8OJD - chains A and D of the 3 polymer chains in the assembly; structure by electron microscopy, 2.46 A resolution.

[Chain A]
Protein: DNA polymerase catalytic subunit
Source organism: Human alphaherpesvirus 1 strain KOS
Notes: EC 2.7.7.7, 3.1.26.4
Reference sequence: P04293 (DPOL_HHV11); residue numbers follow UniProt; this construct covers 1-1235
Chain sequence (1235 residues; each row starts with the number of its first residue):
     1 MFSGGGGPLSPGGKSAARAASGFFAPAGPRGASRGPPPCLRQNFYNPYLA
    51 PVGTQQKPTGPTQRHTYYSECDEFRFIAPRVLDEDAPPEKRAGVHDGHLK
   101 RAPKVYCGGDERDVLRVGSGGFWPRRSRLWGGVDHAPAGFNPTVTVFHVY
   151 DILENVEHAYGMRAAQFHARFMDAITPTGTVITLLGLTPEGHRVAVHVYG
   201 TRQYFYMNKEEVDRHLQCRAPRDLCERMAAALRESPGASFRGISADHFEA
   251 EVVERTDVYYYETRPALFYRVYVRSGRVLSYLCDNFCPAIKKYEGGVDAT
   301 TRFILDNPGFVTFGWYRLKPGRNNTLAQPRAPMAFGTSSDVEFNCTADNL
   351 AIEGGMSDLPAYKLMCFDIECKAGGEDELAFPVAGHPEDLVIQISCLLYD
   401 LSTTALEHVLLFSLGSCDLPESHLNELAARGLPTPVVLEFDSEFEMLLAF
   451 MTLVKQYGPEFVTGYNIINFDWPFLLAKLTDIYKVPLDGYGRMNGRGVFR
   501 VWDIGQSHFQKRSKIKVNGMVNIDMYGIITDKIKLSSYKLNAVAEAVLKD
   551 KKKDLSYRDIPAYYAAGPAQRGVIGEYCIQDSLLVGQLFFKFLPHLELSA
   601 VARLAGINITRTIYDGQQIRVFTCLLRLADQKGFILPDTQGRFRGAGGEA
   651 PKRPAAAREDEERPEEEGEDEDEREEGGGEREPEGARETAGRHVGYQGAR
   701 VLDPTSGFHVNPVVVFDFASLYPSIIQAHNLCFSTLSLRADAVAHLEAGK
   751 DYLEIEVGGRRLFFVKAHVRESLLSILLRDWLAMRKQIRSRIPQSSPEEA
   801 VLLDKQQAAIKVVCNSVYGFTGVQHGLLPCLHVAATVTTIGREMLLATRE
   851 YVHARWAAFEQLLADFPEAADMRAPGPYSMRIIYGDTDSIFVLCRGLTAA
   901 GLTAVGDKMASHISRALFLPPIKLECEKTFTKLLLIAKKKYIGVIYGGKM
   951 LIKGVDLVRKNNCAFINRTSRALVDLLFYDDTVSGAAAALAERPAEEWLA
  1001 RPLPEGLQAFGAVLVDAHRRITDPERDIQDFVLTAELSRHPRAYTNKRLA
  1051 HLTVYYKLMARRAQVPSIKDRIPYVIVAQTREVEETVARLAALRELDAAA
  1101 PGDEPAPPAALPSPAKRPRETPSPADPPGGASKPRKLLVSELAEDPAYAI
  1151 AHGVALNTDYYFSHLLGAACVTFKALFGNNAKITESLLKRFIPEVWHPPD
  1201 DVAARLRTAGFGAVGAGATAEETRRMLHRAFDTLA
Not modelled in the structure: 1-60, 642-699, 1095-1235
Differences from the reference sequence: variant Arg330 (Ala in P04293)
Curated features (UniProtKB/Swiss-Prot):
  - natural variant: Ser33 (S33G: In strain: Nonneuroinvasive mutant HF10), Ala102 (A102T: In strain: Nonneuroinvasive mutant HF10), Arg330 (A330R: In strain: Nonneuroinvasive mutant HF10 and 17 syn+; this construct carries the variant), Ala646 (A646T: In strain: Nonneuroinvasive mutant HF10), Leu802 (L802F: In strain: Nonneuroinvasive mutant HF10), Val905 (V905M: In strain: Nonneuroinvasive mutant HF10), Ala1203 (A1203T: In strain: Nonneuroinvasive mutant HF10), Thr1208 to Ala1209 (sequence variant, change not given here; In strain: Nonneuroinvasive mutant HF10)
Bound ions: Ca2+: Asp368, Tyr465, Asp471
From the paper describing this entry:
  - conformationally variable residues (loop rearrangement): Asp503 to Ser513
  - binding site for the 47-nt DNA strand: Arg512
  - binding site for the 68-nt DNA strand (chain D): Phe509, Lys514
  - specificity-determining residues: Tyr722 (proposed by the authors, not directly observed)
  - mutagenesis - Y577F, Y577H, W781V (11-fold): decreased catalytic activity (citing earlier work)
  - catalytic residues: Tyr577 (proposed by the authors, not directly observed)

[Chain D]
Molecule: 68-nt DNA strand
Sequence (68 nucleotides; numbered -21 to 46; the number before each row is that of its first residue; numbers below 1 keep their minus sign (DA-21 is residue -21)):
   -21 ATTTGCTGACCTTTGTTCTGGGGTGAGTTGGTTGGACGGCTGCGAGGCGA
    29 TCAAGGTGTCGTAGTGGC
Not modelled in the structure: -21 to -1, 23-46

[Interface between chain A and chain D]
Residue-residue contacts (10; chain A residue first):
  Gln506(A) with DG1(D), hydrogen bond to the phosphate; DT2(D), base contact
  Ser507(A) with DG3(D), hydrogen bond to the base
  Phe509(A) with DA4(D), stacking on the base
  Arg959(A) with DT6(D), hydrogen bond to the phosphate; DT7(D), salt bridge to the phosphate
  Asn961(A) with DT7(D), sugar contact
  Asn1046(A) with DG9(D), hydrogen bond to the sugar; DT10(D), sugar contact
  Arg1048(A) with DT10(D), salt bridge to the phosphate
Also at the interface, not in a pair above, chain A (11 interface residues in all): Ile504, Gly505, His508, Lys514
Also at the interface, not in a pair above, chain D (9 interface residues in all): DG0

[In short]
11 residues of chain A face 9 of chain D across their interface; the contacts include 4 hydrogen bonds, 2 salt
bridges and 1 aromatic stacking contact. Among the polar pairs are Ser507(A)-DG3(D), Asn1046(A)-DG9(D) and
Gln506(A)-DG1(D). From the paper: the catalytic residue Tyr577(A); Y577F, Y577H and W781V of chain A reduce
catalytic activity.
Here chain A is DNA polymerase catalytic subunit (Human alphaherpesvirus 1 strain KOS) and chain D is a 68-nt
DNA strand. Entry 8OJD (HSV-1 DNA polymerase beta-hairpin loop) was determined by electron microscopy (same
publication as 8OJ6, 8OJ7, 8OJA and 9ENP).
